PDB entry 7JPS | electron microscopy, 4.40 A resolution (low resolution: residue-level contacts below are approximate; hydrogen-bond / salt-bridge calls are withheld) | chains C and D of the 7 polymer chains in the assembly

# Chain C
Protein: Origin recognition complex subunit 3
Organism: Homo sapiens
Reference sequence: Q9UBD5 (ORC3_HUMAN), isoform Q9UBD5-2; the construct has insertions or renumbered stretches relative to UniProt, so the offset changes along the chain: 1-501 = UniProt 1-501; 547-711 = UniProt 548-712
Chain sequence (712 residues; row label = number of the first residue in the row; note: 45 numbers in that range are skipped by the numbering (no residue carries them; nothing is unmodelled there); a row labelled like 501A-501Z holds insertion residues (501A, then the next letters in order)):
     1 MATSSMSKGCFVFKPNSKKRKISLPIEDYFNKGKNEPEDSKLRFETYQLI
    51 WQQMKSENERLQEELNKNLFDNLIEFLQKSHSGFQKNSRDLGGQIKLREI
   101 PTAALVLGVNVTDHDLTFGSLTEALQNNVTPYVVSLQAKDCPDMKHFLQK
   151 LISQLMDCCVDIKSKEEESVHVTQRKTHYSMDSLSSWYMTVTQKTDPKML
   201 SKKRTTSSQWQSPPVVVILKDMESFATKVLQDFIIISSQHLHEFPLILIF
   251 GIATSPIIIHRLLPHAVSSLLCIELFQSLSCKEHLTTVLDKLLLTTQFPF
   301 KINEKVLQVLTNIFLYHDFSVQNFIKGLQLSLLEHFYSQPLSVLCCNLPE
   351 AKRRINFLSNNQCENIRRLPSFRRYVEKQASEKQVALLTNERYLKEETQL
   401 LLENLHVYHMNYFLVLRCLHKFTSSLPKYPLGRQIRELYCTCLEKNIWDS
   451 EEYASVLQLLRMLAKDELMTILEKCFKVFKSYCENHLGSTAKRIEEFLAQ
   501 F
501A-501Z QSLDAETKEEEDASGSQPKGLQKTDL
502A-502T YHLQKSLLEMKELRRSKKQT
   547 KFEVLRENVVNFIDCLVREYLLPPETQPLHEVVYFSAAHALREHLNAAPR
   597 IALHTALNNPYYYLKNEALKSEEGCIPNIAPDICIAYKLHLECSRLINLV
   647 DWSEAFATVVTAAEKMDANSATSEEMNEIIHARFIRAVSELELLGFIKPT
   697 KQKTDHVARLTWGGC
Not modelled in the structure: 1-2, 66, 88-95, 159-176, 194-211, 278-280, 501A-501Z, 502A-502T, 618-623, 638-642, 661-671, 709-711
UniProt features mapped onto this chain:
  - modified residue: Ser-23 (Phosphoserine)

# Chain D
Protein: Origin recognition complex subunit 4
Organism: Homo sapiens
Reference sequence: O43929 (ORC4_HUMAN); numbering as in UniProt (aligned over 1-436)
Chain sequence (436 residues; row label = number of the first residue in the row):
     1 MSSRKSKSNSLIHTECLSQVQRILRERFCRQSPHSNLFGVQVQYKHLSEL
    51 LKRTALHGESNSVLIIGPRGSGKTMLINHALKELMEIEEVSENVLQVHLN
   101 GLLQINDKIALKEITRQLNLENVVGDKVFGSFAENLSFLLEALKKGDRTS
   151 SCPVIFILDEFDLFAHHKNQTLLYNLFDISQSAQTPIAVIGLTCRLDILE
   201 LLEKRVKSRFSHRQIHLMNSFGFPQYVKIFKEQLSLPAEFPDKVFAEKWN
   251 ENVQYLSEDRSVQEVLQKHFNISKNLRSLHMLLMLALNRVTASHPFMTAV
   301 DLMEASQLCSMDSKANIVHGLSVLEICLIIAMKHLNDIYEEEPFNFQMVY
   351 NEFQKFVQRKAHSVYNFEKPVVMKAFEHLQQLELIKPMERTSGNSQREYQ
   401 LMKLLLDNTQIMNALQKYPNCPTDVRQWATSSLSWL
Not modelled in the structure: 1-16, 66, 143-151, 432-436
UniProt features mapped onto this chain:
  - binding site (ATP): Gly-67 to Thr-74
  - modified residue: Lys-7 (N6-methyllysine)
  - natural variant: Tyr-174 (Y174C: In MGORS2)
  - mutagenesis: Lys-73 (K73A/E: Impairs ORC complex formation), Asp-159 to Glu-160 (Impairs ORC complex formation)
Bound ions: Mg2+: Thr-74 (together with ATP)
Ligand contacts: ATP (adenosine-5'-triphosphate): Gln-31, His-34, Asn-36, Leu-37, Phe-38, Val-40, Arg-69, Gly-70, Ser-71, Gly-72, Lys-73, Thr-74, Met-75, Gln-233, Leu-276, Arg-277, His-280

# How chain C and chain D interact
Residue-residue contacts - 10 pairs, chain C then chain D:
  Thr-227(C) / Ser-392(D)
  Thr-227(C) / Arg-397(D)
  Arg-261(C) / Gln-396(D)
  Arg-261(C) / Arg-397(D)
  Leu-262(C) / Arg-397(D)
  Pro-264(C) / Glu-377(D)
  His-265(C) / Pro-370(D)
  His-265(C) / Lys-374(D)
  His-265(C) / Glu-377(D)
  Ala-266(C) / Gln-381(D)
Also at the interface, not in a pair above, chain C (7 interface residues in all): His-260
Also at the interface, not in a pair above, chain D (10 interface residues in all): Met-373, Gly-393, Ser-395

# Overview
7 residues of chain C and 10 residues of chain D are in contact. Ligands of chain D: ATP. From UniProt: 8
ATP-binding residues and 3 mutagenesis sites on chain D.
Chain C is Origin recognition complex subunit 3 and chain D is Origin recognition complex subunit 4, both from
Homo sapiens; the structure, ORC-DNA: Human Origin Recognition Complex (ORC) with DNA bound in the core, was
determined by electron microscopy (same publication as 7JPP, 7JPR, 7JPO and 7JPQ).
